8IGR - chains J and T of the 12 polymer chains in the assembly; structure by electron microscopy, 3.10 A resolution.

== Chain J ==
Protein: DNA-directed RNA polymerase subunit beta'
From: Escherichia coli (strain K12)
Notes: EC 2.7.7.6
Reference sequence: P0A8T7 (RPOC_ECOLI); residues 1-1407 here = UniProt positions 1-1407
Chain sequence (1407 residues; each row starts with the number of its first residue):
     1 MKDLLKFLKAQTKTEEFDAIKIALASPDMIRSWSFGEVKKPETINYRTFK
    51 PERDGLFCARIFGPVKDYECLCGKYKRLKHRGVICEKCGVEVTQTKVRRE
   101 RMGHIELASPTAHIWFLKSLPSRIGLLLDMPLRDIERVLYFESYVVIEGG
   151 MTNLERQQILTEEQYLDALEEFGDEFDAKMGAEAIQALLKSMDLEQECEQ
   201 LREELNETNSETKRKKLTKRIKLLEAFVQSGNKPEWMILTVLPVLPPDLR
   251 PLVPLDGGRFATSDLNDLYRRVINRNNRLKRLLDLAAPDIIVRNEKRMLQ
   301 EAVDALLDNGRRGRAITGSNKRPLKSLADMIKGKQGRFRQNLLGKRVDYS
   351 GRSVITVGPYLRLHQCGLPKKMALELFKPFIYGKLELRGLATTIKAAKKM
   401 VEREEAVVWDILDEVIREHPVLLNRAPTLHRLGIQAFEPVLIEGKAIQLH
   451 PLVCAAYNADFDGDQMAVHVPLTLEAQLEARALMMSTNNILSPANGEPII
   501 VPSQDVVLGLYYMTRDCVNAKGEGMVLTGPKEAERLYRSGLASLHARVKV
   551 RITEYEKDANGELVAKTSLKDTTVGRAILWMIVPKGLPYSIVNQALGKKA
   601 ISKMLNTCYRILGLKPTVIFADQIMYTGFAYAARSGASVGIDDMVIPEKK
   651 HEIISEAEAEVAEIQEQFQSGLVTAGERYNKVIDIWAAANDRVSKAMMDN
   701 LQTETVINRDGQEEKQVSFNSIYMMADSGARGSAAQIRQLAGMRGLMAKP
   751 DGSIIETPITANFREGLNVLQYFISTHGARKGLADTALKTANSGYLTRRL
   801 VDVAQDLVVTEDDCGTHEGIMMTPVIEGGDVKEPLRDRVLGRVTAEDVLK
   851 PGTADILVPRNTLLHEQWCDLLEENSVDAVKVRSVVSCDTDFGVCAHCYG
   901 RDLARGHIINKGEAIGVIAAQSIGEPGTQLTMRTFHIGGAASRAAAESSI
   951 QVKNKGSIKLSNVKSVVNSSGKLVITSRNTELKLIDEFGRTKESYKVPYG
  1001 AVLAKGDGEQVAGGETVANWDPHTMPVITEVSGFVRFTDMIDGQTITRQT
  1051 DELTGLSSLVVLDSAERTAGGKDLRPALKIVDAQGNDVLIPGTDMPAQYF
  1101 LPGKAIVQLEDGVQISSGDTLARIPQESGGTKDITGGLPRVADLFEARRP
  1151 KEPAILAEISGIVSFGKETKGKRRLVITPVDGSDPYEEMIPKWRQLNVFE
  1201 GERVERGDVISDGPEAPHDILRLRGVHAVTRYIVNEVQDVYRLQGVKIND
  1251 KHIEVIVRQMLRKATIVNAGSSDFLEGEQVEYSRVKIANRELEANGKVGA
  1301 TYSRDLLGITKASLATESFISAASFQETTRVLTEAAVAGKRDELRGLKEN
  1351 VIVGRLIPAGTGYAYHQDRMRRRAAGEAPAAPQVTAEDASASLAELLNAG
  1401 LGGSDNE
Unresolved in the structure: 1-15, 931-1136, 1376-1407
Metal / ion sites: Zn2+ site 1: Cys70, Cys72, Cys85, Cys88; Mg2+: Asp460, Asp462, Asp464; Zn2+ site 2: Cys814, Cys888, Cys895, Cys898
Swiss-Prot annotation at these positions:
  - binding site (Zn(2+)): Cys70, Cys72, Cys85, Cys88, Cys814, Cys888, Cys895, Cys898
  - binding site (Mg(2+)): Asp460, Asp462, Asp464
  - modified residue: Lys983 (N6-acetyllysine)
  - mutagenesis: Gln504 (Q504P: Resistant to antibiotics salinamide A and B), Asn690 (N690D: Resistant to antibiotics salinamide A and B), Met697 (M697V: Resistant to antibiotics salinamide A and B), Ala735 (A735T: Resistant to antibiotics salinamide A and B), Arg738 (R738C/H/P/S: Resistant to antibiotics salinamide A and B), Ala748 (A748E: Resistant to antibiotics salinamide A and B), Pro758 (P758S/T: Resistant to antibiotics salinamide A and B), Phe763 (F763C: Resistant to antibiotics salinamide A and B), Ser775 (S775A: Resistant to antibiotics salinamide A and B), Ala779 (A779T/V: Resistant to antibiotics salinamide A and B), Arg780 (R780C: Resistant to antibiotics salinamide A and B), Gly782 (G782A/C: Resistant to antibiotics salinamide A and B), 1 further mutagenesis entry in UniProt

== Chain T ==
Molecule: template strand DNA
Sequence (85 nucleotides; row label = number of the first residue in the row):
     1 GCATACATTCAATCAATTGTTATCTAAGGAAATACTTACATATGGTTCGT
    51 GCAAACAAACGCAACGAGGCTCTACGAATCGAGAG
Unresolved in the structure: 1-8, 70-85

== Interface between chain J and chain T ==
Residue-residue contacts (24):
  Lys118(J) with DT20(T), salt bridge to the phosphate
  Leu120(J) with DT20(T), sugar contact
  Glu211(J) with DT13(T), hydrogen bond to the phosphate
  Thr212(J) with DT13(T), phosphate contact
  Arg311(J) with DT20(T), phosphate contact; DT21(T), salt bridge to the phosphate
  Arg322(J) with DA32(T), salt bridge to the phosphate
  Lys334(J) with DC24(T), salt bridge to the phosphate; DT25(T), salt bridge to the phosphate
  Arg339(J) with DT23(T), salt bridge to the phosphate
  Arg346(J) with DA27(T), salt bridge to the phosphate
  Arg352(J) with DA26(T), sugar contact; DA27(T), sugar contact
  Ala787(J) with DC24(T), hydrogen bond to the base
  Thr790(J) with DC24(T), hydrogen bond to the base
  Ala791(J) with DC24(T), base contact
  Gly794(J) with DC24(T), sugar contact
  Tyr795(J) with DA22(T), sugar contact; DT23(T), sugar contact
  Gln1326(J) with DA22(T), sugar contact
  Glu1327(J) with DT21(T), phosphate contact; DA22(T), hydrogen bond to the phosphate
  Arg1330(J) with DT20(T), phosphate contact; DT21(T), sugar contact
Other interface residues (no listed pair), chain J (21 interface residues in all): Ser210, Ala426, Pro427
Other interface residues (no listed pair), chain T (11 interface residues in all): DA12

== Overview ==
Chain J and chain T form an interface of 21 and 11 residues respectively; the contacts include 4 hydrogen
bonds and 7 salt bridges. Among the polar pairs are Ala787(J)-DC24(T), Thr790(J)-DC24(T) and
Glu211(J)-DT13(T).
Chain J is DNA-directed RNA polymerase subunit beta' (Escherichia coli (strain K12)) and chain T is template
strand DNA; the structure, Cryo-EM structure of CII-dependent transcription activation complex, was determined
by electron microscopy, deposited together with 8IGS.
